6GH5 - chains D and G of the 8 polymer chains in the assembly; structure by electron microscopy, 3.40 A resolution.

[Chain D]
Molecule: DNA-directed RNA polymerase subunit beta'
Organism: Escherichia coli (strain K12)
Notes: EC 2.7.7.6
UniProt: P0A8T7 (RPOC_ECOLI); residues 1-1407 here = UniProt positions 1-1407
Sequence (1407 residues; row label = number of the first residue in the row):
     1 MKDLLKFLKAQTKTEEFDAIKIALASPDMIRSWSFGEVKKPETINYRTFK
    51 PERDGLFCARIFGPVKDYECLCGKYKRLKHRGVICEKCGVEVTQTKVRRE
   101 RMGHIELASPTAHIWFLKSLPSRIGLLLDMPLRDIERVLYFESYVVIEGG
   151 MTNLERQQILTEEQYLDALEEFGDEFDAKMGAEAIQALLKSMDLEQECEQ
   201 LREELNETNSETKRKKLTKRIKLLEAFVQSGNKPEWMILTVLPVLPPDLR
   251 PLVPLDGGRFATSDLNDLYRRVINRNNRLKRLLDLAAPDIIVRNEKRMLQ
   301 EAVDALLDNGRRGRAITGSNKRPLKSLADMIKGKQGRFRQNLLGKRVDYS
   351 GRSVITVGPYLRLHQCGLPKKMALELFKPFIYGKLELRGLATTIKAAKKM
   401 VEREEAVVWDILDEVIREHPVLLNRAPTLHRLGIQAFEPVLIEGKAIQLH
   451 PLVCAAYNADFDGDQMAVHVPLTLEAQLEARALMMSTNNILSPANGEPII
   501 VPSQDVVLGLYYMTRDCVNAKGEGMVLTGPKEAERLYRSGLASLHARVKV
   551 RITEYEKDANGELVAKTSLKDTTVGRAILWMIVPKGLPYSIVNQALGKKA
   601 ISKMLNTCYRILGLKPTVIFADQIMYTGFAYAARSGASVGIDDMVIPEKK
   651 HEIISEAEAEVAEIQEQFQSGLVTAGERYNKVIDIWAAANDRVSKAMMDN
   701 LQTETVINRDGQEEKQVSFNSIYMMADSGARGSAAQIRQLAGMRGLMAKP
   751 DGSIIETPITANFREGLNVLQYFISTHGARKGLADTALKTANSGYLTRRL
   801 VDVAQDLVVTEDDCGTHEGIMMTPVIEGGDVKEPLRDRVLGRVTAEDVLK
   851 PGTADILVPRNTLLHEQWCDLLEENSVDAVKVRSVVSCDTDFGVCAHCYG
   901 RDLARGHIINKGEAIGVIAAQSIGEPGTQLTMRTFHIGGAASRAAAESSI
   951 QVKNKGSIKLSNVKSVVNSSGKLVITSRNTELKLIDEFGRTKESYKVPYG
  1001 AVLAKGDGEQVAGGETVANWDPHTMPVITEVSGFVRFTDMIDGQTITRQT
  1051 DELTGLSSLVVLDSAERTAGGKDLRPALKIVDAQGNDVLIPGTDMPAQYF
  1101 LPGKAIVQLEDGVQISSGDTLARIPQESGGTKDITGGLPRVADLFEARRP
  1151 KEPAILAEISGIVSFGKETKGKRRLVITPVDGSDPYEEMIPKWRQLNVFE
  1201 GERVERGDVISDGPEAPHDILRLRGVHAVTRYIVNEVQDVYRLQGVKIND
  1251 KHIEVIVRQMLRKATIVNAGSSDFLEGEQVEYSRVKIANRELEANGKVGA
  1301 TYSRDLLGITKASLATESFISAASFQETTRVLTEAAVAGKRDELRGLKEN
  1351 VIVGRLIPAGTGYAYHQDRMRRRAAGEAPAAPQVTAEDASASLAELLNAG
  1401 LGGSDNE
Unresolved in the structure: 1-3, 1050-1056, 1068-1074, 1089-1096, 1127-1132, 1377-1407
Curated features (UniProtKB/Swiss-Prot):
  - binding site (Zn(2+)): Cys70, Cys72, Cys85, Cys88, Cys814, Cys888, Cys895, Cys898
  - binding site (Mg(2+)): Asp460, Asp462, Asp464
  - modified residue: Lys983 (N6-acetyllysine)
  - mutagenesis: Gln504 (Q504P: Resistant to antibiotics salinamide A and B), Asn690 (N690D: Resistant to antibiotics salinamide A and B), Met697 (M697V: Resistant to antibiotics salinamide A and B), Ala735 (A735T: Resistant to antibiotics salinamide A and B), Arg738 (R738C/H/P/S: Resistant to antibiotics salinamide A and B), Ala748 (A748E: Resistant to antibiotics salinamide A and B), Pro758 (P758S/T: Resistant to antibiotics salinamide A and B), Phe763 (F763C: Resistant to antibiotics salinamide A and B), Ser775 (S775A: Resistant to antibiotics salinamide A and B), Ala779 (A779T/V: Resistant to antibiotics salinamide A and B), Arg780 (R780C: Resistant to antibiotics salinamide A and B), Gly782 (G782A/C: Resistant to antibiotics salinamide A and B), 1 further mutagenesis entry in UniProt

[Chain G]
Molecule: nifH promoter non-template DNA
Sequence (63 nucleotides; row label = number of the first residue in the row; numbers below 1 keep their minus sign (DG-35 is residue -35)):
   -35 GAGACGGCTGGCACGACTTTTGCACTCGACTAAAGGGGCGCGCATGCTGT
    15 TGCGCATTCATGT
Unresolved in the structure: -35 to -30, 17-27

[Interface between chain D and chain G]
Residue-residue contacts (7):
  Arg281(D) - DC-11(G)  sugar contact
  Arg281(D) - DT-10(G)  base contact
  Arg1148(D) - DC5(G)  salt bridge to the phosphate
  Lys1170(D) - DT15(G)  phosphate contact
  Lys1172(D) - DT14(G)  sugar contact
  Lys1311(D) - DG6(G)  phosphate contact
  Lys1311(D) - DC7(G)  phosphate contact
Also at the interface, not in a pair above, chain D (7 interface residues in all): Lys219, Asp1143
Also at the interface, not in a pair above, chain G (9 interface residues in all): DG4, DA8

[Summary]
Chain D and chain G form an interface of 7 and 9 residues respectively; the contacts include 1 salt bridge.
Its one salt-bridged contact is Arg1148(D)-DC5(G). UniProt lists 8 Zn2+-binding residues, 3 Mg2+-binding
residues and 13 mutagenesis sites on chain D.
Chain D is DNA-directed RNA polymerase subunit beta' (Escherichia coli (strain K12)) and chain G is nifH
promoter non-template DNA; the structure, Cryo-EM structure of bacterial RNA polymerase-sigma54 holoenzyme
transcription open complex, was determined by electron microscopy together with 6GFW and 6GH6 from the same
study.
